Entry 6IJ5 (X-ray diffraction, 1.72 A resolution); this record covers chain A.

# Chain A
Molecule: Poly(ethylene terephthalate) hydrolase
Organism: Ideonella sakaiensis
Notes: EC 3.1.1.101
UniProt: A0A0K8P6T7 (PETH_IDESA); residue numbers follow UniProt; this construct covers 34-290
Chain sequence (300 residues; numbered 13 to 312; the number before each row is that of its first residue):
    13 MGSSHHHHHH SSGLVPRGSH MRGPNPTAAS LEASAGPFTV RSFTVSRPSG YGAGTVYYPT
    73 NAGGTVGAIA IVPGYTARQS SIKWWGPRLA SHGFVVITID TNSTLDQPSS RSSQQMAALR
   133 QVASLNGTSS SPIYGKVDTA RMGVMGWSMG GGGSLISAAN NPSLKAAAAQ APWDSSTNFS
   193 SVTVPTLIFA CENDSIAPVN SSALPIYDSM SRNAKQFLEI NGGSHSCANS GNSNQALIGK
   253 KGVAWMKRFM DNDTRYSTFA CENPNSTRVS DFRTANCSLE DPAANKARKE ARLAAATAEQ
Disordered / not traced: 13-30, 292-312
Disulfide bonds: Cys203-Cys239, Cys273-Cys289
Construct notes: initiating methionine (13); expression tag (14-33, 291-312); engineered mutation Ala181 (Pro in A0A0K8P6T7)

# In short
Chain A is Poly(ethylene terephthalate) hydrolase (Ideonella sakaiensis); the structure, Crystal structure of
PETase P181A mutant from Ideonella sakaiensis, was determined by X-ray diffraction (same publication as 6IJ3,
6IJ4 and 6IJ6).
